PDB entry 1M4U | X-ray diffraction, 2.42 A resolution | chains L and A

[Chain L]
Molecule: Bone Morphogenetic Protein-7
From: Homo sapiens
Reference sequence: P18075 (BMP7_HUMAN); residues 1-139 here correspond to UniProt positions 293-431 (UniProt number = residue number + 292)
Sequence (139 residues; numbered 1 to 139; the number before each row is that of its first residue):
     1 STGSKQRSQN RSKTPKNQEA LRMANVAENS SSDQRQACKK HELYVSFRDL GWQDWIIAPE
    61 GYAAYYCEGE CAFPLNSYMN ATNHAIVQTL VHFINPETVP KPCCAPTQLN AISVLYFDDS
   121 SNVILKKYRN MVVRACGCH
Not modelled in the structure: 1-27
Disulfides: Cys103 forms a disulfide with the same residue of a neighbouring copy of this chain
Disulfides: Cys38-Cys104, Cys67-Cys136, Cys71-Cys138
Covalent attachments: N-acetylglucosamine (NAG) linked to Asn80
Curated features (UniProtKB/Swiss-Prot):
  - glycosylation (N-linked (GlcNAc...) asparagine): Asn10, Asn29, Asn80

[Chain A]
Molecule: Noggin
From: Homo sapiens
Reference sequence: Q13253 (NOGG_HUMAN); numbering as in UniProt (aligned over 28-232)
Sequence (206 residues; each row starts with the number of its first residue):
    27 MQHYLHIRPA PSDNLPLVDL IEHPDPIFDP KEKDLNETLL RSLLGGHYDP GFMATSPPED
    87 RPGGGGGAAG GAEDLAELDQ LLRQRPSGAM PSEIKGLEFS EGLAQGKKQR LSKKLRRKLQ
   147 MWLWSQTFCP VLYAWNDLGS RFWPRYVKVG SCFSKRSCSV PEGMVCKPSK SVHLTVLRWR
   207 CQRRGGQRCG WIPIQYPIIS ECKCSC
Not modelled in the structure: 89-95
Differences from the reference sequence: initiating methionine (27)
Disulfides: Cys232 forms a disulfide with the same residue of a neighbouring copy of this chain
Disulfides: Cys155-Cys192, Cys178-Cys228, Cys184-Cys230, Cys207-Cys215
Curated features (UniProtKB/Swiss-Prot):
  - glycosylation: Asn62 (N-linked (GlcNAc...) asparagine)
  - natural variant: Pro35 (P35A: In BDB2; P35R: In SYM1A and TCC; P35S: In SYM1A and BDB2), Ala36 (A36P: In BDB2), Glu48 (E48K: In BDB2), Pro83 (P83L: Found in a family with radioulnar synostosis; uncertain significance), Leu104 (L104M: Found in a case of radioulnar synostosis; uncertain significance), Arg167 (R167G: In BDB2), Cys184 (C184Y: In SYM1A), Pro187 (P187S: In BDB2), Gly189 (G189C: In SYM1A), Arg204 (R204L: In TCC), Trp205 (W205C: In SYM1A), Trp217 (W217G: In SYNS1), 4 further natural variant entries in UniProt

[Interface between chain L and chain A]
Contacting residue pairs - 15 pairs, chain L then chain A:
  Phe73(L) with Ile33(A), hydrophobic
  Pro74(L) with Leu31(A), hydrophobic; Ile33(A), hydrophobic
  Leu75(L) with Leu31(A); His32(A), hydrogen bond (backbone-backbone)
  Asn76(L) with Tyr30(A), hydrogen bond
  Ser77(L) with Met27(A); Tyr30(A), hydrogen bond (backbone-backbone); His32(A)
  Asn83(L) with Pro35(A); Ala36(A), hydrogen bond (side chain-backbone)
  Ile86(L) with His32(A); Ile33(A); Arg34(A); Pro35(A)
Other interface residues (no listed pair), chain L (8 interface residues in all): Val87
Other interface residues (no listed pair), chain A (9 interface residues in all): His29

[In short]
The interface between chain L and chain A involves 8 residues on one side and 9 on the other; the contacts
include 4 hydrogen bonds. Among the polar pairs are Asn76(L)-Tyr30(A), Asn83(L)-Ala36(A) and
Leu75(L)-His32(A). N-acetylglucosamine is covalently linked to Asn80(L).
Chain L is Bone Morphogenetic Protein-7 and chain A is Noggin, both from Homo sapiens; the structure, Crystal
structure of Bone Morphogenetic Protein-7 (BMP-7) in complex with the secreted antagonist Noggin, was
determined by X-ray diffraction.
